PDB entry 3FI6 | X-ray diffraction, 1.80 A resolution | chain A

== Chain A ==
Molecule: Ferritin light chain
Source organism: Equus caballus
Reference sequence: P02791 (FRIL_HORSE); residues 1-174 here correspond to UniProt positions 2-175 (UniProt number = residue number + 1)
Sequence (174 residues; numbered 1 to 174; the number before each row is that of its first residue):
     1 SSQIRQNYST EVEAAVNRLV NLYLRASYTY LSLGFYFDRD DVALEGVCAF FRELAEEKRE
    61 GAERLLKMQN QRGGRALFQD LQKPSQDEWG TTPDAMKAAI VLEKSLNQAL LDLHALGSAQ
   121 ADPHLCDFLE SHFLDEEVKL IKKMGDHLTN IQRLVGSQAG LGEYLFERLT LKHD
Not modelled in the structure: 1, 174
Differences from the reference sequence: engineered mutation Ala-49 (His50 in P02791)
UniProt features mapped onto this chain:
  - region: Glu-53 to Glu-60 (Catalytic site for iron oxidation)
  - binding site (Fe cation): Glu-53, Glu-56, Glu-57, Glu-60, Glu-63
  - modified residue: Ser-1 (N-acetylserine)
Bound ions: palladium ion site 1 near Asp-38 (its only coordinating residue here); Cd2+ near Asp-80 (its only coordinating residue here); palladium ion site 2 near His-114 (its only coordinating residue here); palladium ion site 3 near His-124 (its only coordinating residue here); palladium ion site 4 near His-173 (its only coordinating residue here)

== Overview ==
From UniProt: 5 Fe cation-binding residues.
Chain A is Ferritin light chain (Equus caballus); the structure, apo-H49AFr with high content of Pd ions, was
determined by X-ray diffraction, deposited together with 2Z5P, 2Z5Q and 2Z5R.
